Entry 5AJA (X-ray diffraction, 2.65 A resolution); this record covers chains B and C of the 3 polymer chains in the assembly.

# Chain B
Molecule: Vpx protein
From: Simian immunodeficiency virus
UniProt: Q7ZB17 (Q7ZB17_SIV); residues 1-99 here = UniProt positions 1-99
Amino-acid sequence (102 residues; each row starts with the number of its first residue; numbers below 1 keep their minus sign (Gly-2 is residue -2)):
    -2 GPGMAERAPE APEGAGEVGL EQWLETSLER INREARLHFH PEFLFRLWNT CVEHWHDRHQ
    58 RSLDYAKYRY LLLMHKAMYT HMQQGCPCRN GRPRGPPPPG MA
Not modelled in the structure: -2 to 1, 86-99
Differences from the reference sequence: expression tag (-2 to 0)
Bound ions: Zn2+: His35, His78, Cys83
Reported in the primary citation:
  - Zn2+ coordination: His35, His78, Cys83

# Chain C
Molecule: Sam domain and hd domain-containing protein
From: Mandrillus sphinx
Notes: fragment: n-terminal domain, unp 1-114
UniProt: H6WEA4 (H6WEA4_MANSP); residues 1-114 here = UniProt positions 1-114
Amino-acid sequence (117 residues; numbered -2 to 114; the number before each row is that of its first residue; numbers below 1 keep their minus sign (Gly-2 is residue -2)):
    -2 GPGMQQADSD QPSKRPRFDD SPRTPSSTPS AEADCSPGVE LHPDYKTWGP EQVCFFLRRG
    58 GFGEPALLKN IRENKITGAL LPCLDESHFE NLGVSSLGER KKLLSYIQRS GQIHVDT
Not modelled in the structure: -2 to 0, 23-33, 89-92, 110-114
Differences from the reference sequence: expression tag (-2 to 0)
Reported in the primary citation:
  - specificity-determining residues: Phe15

# How chain B and chain C interact
Residue-residue contacts - 65 pairs, chain B then chain C:
  Pro9(B) - Met1(C)
  Pro9(B) - Gln2(C)
  Glu10(B) - Met1(C)  hydrogen bond (backbone-backbone)
  Glu10(B) - Gln2(C)  hydrogen bond (backbone-backbone)
  Gly11(B) - Gln2(C)
  Gly11(B) - Asp7(C)
  Ala12(B) - Gln2(C)
  Ala12(B) - Asp7(C)
  Gly13(B) - Asp7(C)  hydrogen bond (backbone-side chain)
  Gly13(B) - Gln8(C)
  Gly13(B) - Ser10(C)
  Glu14(B) - Asp7(C)  hydrogen bond (backbone-side chain)
  Val15(B) - Asp7(C)  hydrogen bond (backbone-side chain)
  Val15(B) - Gln8(C)
  Val15(B) - Pro9(C)
  Gly16(B) - Pro9(C)
  Leu17(B) - Pro9(C)  hydrophobic
  Leu17(B) - Pro13(C)  hydrophobic
  Trp20(B) - Asp7(C)
  Trp20(B) - Gln8(C)
  Trp20(B) - Pro9(C)
  Trp20(B) - Arg12(C)
  Arg27(B) - Asp5(C)  salt bridge
  Asn29(B) - Val36(C)
  Arg33(B) - Val36(C)
  Pro38(B) - Gln49(C)
  Glu39(B) - Gly46(C)  hydrogen bond (side chain-backbone)
  Glu39(B) - Pro47(C)
  Glu39(B) - Glu48(C)  hydrogen bond (side chain-backbone)
  Glu39(B) - Gln49(C)  hydrogen bond (side chain-backbone)
  Phe42(B) - Glu37(C)
  Phe42(B) - Leu38(C)
  Phe42(B) - Glu48(C)
  Phe42(B) - Gln49(C)
  Phe42(B) - Phe52(C)  hydrophobic
  Arg43(B) - Glu48(C)
  Trp45(B) - Pro34(C)
  Asn46(B) - Glu48(C)  hydrogen bond (side chain-backbone)
  Asn46(B) - Cys51(C)
  Asn46(B) - Phe52(C)
  Asn46(B) - Arg69(C)
  Val49(B) - Arg55(C)
  Glu50(B) - Leu65(C)
  Glu50(B) - Arg69(C)  salt bridge
  Trp52(B) - Phe15(C)  hydrophobic
  His53(B) - Arg20(C)  hydrogen bond (backbone-side chain)
  His53(B) - Arg55(C)
  Asp54(B) - Arg20(C)  salt bridge
  Asp54(B) - Arg55(C)  salt bridge
  His56(B) - Phe15(C)
  Gln57(B) - Pro19(C)
  Gln57(B) - Arg20(C)  hydrogen bond (backbone-backbone)
  Arg58(B) - Phe15(C)  hydrogen bond (side chain-backbone)
  Arg58(B) - Ser18(C)
  Arg58(B) - Pro19(C)
  Arg58(B) - Arg20(C)
  Ser59(B) - Ser18(C)  hydrogen bond (backbone-backbone)
  Ser59(B) - Pro19(C)
  Ser59(B) - Arg20(C)
  Tyr62(B) - Pro13(C)
  Tyr62(B) - Arg14(C)
  Tyr62(B) - Phe15(C)
  Tyr62(B) - Ser18(C)
  Tyr65(B) - Arg12(C)  hydrogen bond
  Tyr65(B) - Pro13(C)  hydrophobic
Interface residues without a listed pair, chain B (31 interface residues in all): Leu41
Interface residues without a listed pair, chain C (30 interface residues in all): Asp16, Gly35, Trp45
Interface features reported in the paper:
  - residue pairs: Val15(B)-Pro9(C) (hydrophobic contact), Leu17(B)-Pro9(C) (hydrophobic contact), Trp20(B)-Pro9(C) (hydrophobic contact), Glu50(B)-Arg69(C) (salt bridge), Asp54(B)-Arg20(C) (salt bridge), Asp54(B)-Arg55(C) (salt bridge), Arg58(B)-Phe15(C), Tyr65(B)-Arg12(C) (hydrogen bond)
  - interface residues, chain B: Glu10(B), Gly13(B), Glu14(B), Pro38(B), Glu39(B), Leu41(B), Phe42(B), Trp45(B), Val49(B)
  - interface residues, chain C: Gln2(C), Asp7(C), Pro9(C), Ser10(C), Pro13(C), Pro34(C), Val36(C), Leu38(C), Phe52(C)

# Overview
The interface between chain B and chain C involves 31 residues on one side and 30 on the other; the contacts
include 14 hydrogen bonds and 4 salt bridges. Polar pairs include Arg27(B)-Asp5(C), Glu50(B)-Arg69(C) and
Asp54(B)-Arg20(C). The authors report hydrophobic contacts between Val15(B) and Pro9(C), Leu17(B) and Pro9(C)
and Trp20(B) and Pro9(C); salt bridges between Glu50(B) and Arg69(C), Asp54(B) and Arg20(C) and Asp54(B) and
Arg55(C); a contact between Arg58(B) and Phe15(C). From the paper: interface residues Glu10(B), Gly13(B) and
Gln2(C) among others; Zn2+ coordination by His35(B), His78(B) and Cys83(B).
Chain B is Vpx protein (Simian immunodeficiency virus) and chain C is Sam domain and hd domain-containing
protein (Mandrillus sphinx); the structure, Crystal structure of mandrill SAMHD1 (amino acid residues 1-114)
bound to Vpx isolated from mandrill and ..., was determined by X-ray diffraction.
